1RCO - chains L and E of the 16 polymer chains in the assembly; structure by X-ray diffraction, 2.30 A resolution.

# Chain L (and E)
Name: Ribulose bisphosphate carboxylase/oxygenase
Source organism: Spinacia oleracea
Notes: EC 4.1.1.39; chain E of this document is another copy of the same molecule, construct and numbering; everything in this record applies to it too
UniProt: P00875 (RBL_SPIOL); numbering as in UniProt (aligned over 1-475)
Sequence (475 residues; each row starts with the number of its first residue):
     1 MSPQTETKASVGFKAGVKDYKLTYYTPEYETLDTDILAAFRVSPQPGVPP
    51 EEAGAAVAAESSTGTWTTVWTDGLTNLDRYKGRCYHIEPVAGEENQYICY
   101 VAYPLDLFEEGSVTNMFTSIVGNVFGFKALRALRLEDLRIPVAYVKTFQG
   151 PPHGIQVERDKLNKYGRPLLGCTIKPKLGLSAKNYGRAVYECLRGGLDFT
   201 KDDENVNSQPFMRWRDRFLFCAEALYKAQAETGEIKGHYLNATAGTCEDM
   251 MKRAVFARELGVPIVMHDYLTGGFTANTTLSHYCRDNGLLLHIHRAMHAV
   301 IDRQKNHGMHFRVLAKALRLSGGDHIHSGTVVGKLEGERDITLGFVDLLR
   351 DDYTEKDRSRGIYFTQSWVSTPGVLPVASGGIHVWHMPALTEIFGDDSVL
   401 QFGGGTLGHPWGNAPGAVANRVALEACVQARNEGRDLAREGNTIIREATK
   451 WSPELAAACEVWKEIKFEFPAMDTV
Not modelled in the structure: 1-8
Swiss-Prot annotation at these positions:
  - active site (Proton acceptor): Lys175, His294
  - binding site (substrate): Thr65, Asn123, Thr173, Lys177, Glu204, His294, Arg295, His327, Lys334, Ser379, Gly381, Gly403, Gly404
  - binding site (Mg(2+)): Lys201, Asp203, Glu204
  - site: Lys14 (Not N6-methylated), Lys334 (Transition state stabilizer)
  - modified residue: Pro3 (N-acetylproline), Lys201 (N6-carboxylysine)
Small-molecule neighbours:
  - D-xylulose-2,2-diol-1,5-bisphosphate (XDP), molecule 1: Glu60, Thr65, Trp66, Asn123
  - D-xylulose-2,2-diol-1,5-bisphosphate (XDP), molecule 2: Lys175, Lys177, Asp203, Glu204, His294, Arg295, His298, His327, Gly329, Lys334, Leu335, Ser379, Gly380, Gly381, Gln401, Phe402, Gly403, Gly404

# Interface between chain L and chain E
Contacting residue pairs (17):
  Ser181(L) - Gln156(E)
  Lys183(L) - Asp160(E)  hydrogen bond (side chain-backbone)
  Lys183(L) - Asn163(E)
  Lys183(L) - Tyr165(E)
  Pro210(L) - Lys146(E)
  Arg213(L) - Arg285(E)
  Arg215(L) - Arg258(E)
  Arg215(L) - Arg285(E)
  Arg215(L) - Asp286(E)  hydrogen bond (side chain-backbone)
  Arg215(L) - Asn287(E)
  Arg215(L) - Gly288(E)
  Asp216(L) - His153(E)  salt bridge
  Asp216(L) - Val157(E)
  Asp216(L) - Lys161(E)  salt bridge
  Phe220(L) - Asp160(E)
  Phe220(L) - Lys161(E)
  Glu259(L) - Arg258(E)  salt bridge
Interface residues without a listed pair, chain L (11 interface residues in all): Phe211, Leu219, Lys252
Interface residues without a listed pair, chain E (14 interface residues in all): Ser370

# In short
11 residues of chain L face 14 of chain E across their interface, with 2 hydrogen bonds and 3 salt bridges.
Among the polar pairs are Asp216(L)-His153(E), Asp216(L)-Lys161(E) and Glu259(L)-Arg258(E). Bound to chain L:
D-xylulose-2,2-diol-1,5-bisphosphate.
Chain L and chain E are both Ribulose bisphosphate carboxylase/oxygenase (Spinacia oleracea); the structure,
Spinach rubisco in complex with the inhibitor D-xylulose-2,2-diol-1,5-bisphosphate, was determined by X-ray
diffraction together with 1RBO from the same study.
